Entry 7S3M (X-ray diffraction, 2.40 A resolution); this record covers chains H and L of the 3 polymer chains in the assembly.

# Chain H
Protein: Fab22 Heavy Chain
From: Mus musculus
Amino-acid sequence (223 residues; row label = number of the first residue in the row):
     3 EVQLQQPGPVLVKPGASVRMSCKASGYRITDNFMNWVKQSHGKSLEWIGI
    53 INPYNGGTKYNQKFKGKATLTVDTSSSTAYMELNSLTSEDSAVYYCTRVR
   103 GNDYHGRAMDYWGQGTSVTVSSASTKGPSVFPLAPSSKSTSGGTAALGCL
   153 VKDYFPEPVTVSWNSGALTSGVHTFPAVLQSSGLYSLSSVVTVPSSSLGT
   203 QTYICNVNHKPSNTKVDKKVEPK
Unresolved in the structure: 140-143
Disulfide bonds: Cys-24/Cys-98, Cys-151/Cys-207

# Chain L
Protein: Fab22 Light Chain
From: Mus musculus
Amino-acid sequence (218 residues; numbered 3 to 221; 1 number in that range is skipped by the numbering (no residue carries it; nothing is unmodelled there); the number before each row is that of its first residue):
     3 DVVLTQTPLSLPVNIGDQASISCKSTKSLL
    34 NRDGFTFLDWYLQKPGQSPQLLIYLVSNRFSGVPDRFSGSGSGTDFTLKI
    84 SRVEAEDLGVYYCFQSNYLFTFGSGTKLEIKRTVAAPSVFIFPPSDEQLK
   134 SGTASVVCLLNNFYPREAKVQWKVDNALQSGNSQESVTEQDSKDSTYSLS
   184 STLTLSKADYEKHKVYACEVTHQGLSSPVTKSFNRGEC
Unresolved in the structure: 221
Disulfide bonds: Cys-25/Cys-96, Cys-141/Cys-201

# Chain H / chain L interface
Pairs across the interface (75; chain H residue first):
  Asn-37(H) with Phe-103(L)
  Gln-41(H) with Gln-46(L), hydrogen bond; Tyr-95(L)
  Lys-45(H) with Tyr-95(L)
  Ser-46(H) with Tyr-95(L); Ser-107(L), hydrogen bond (side chain-backbone)
  Leu-47(H) with Pro-52(L), hydrophobic; Tyr-95(L), hydrophobic; Phe-105(L)
  Glu-48(H) with Phe-105(L)
  Trp-49(H) with Phe-103(L); Phe-105(L)
  Ile-52(H) with Phe-103(L), hydrophobic
  Gln-64(H) with Leu-102(L)
  Tyr-97(H) with Gln-46(L), hydrogen bond; Gln-50(L); Ser-51(L); Pro-52(L)
  Arg-102(H) with Tyr-57(L), hydrogen bond
  Asn-104(H) with Phe-40(L)
  Asp-105(H) with Asp-36(L); Phe-38(L); Phe-40(L)
  Tyr-106(H) with Phe-38(L)
  His-107(H) with Tyr-57(L)
  Gly-108(H) with Leu-58(L)
  Arg-109(H) with Phe-40(L); Ser-99(L), hydrogen bond (side chain-backbone)
  Ala-110(H) with Asp-42(L); Tyr-44(L); Leu-54(L), hydrophobic; Tyr-57(L), hydrophobic
  Met-111(H) with Tyr-44(L), hydrogen bond (backbone-side chain); Leu-54(L); Phe-97(L), hydrophobic; Phe-105(L), hydrophobic
  Asp-112(H) with Leu-54(L); Phe-63(L)
  Trp-114(H) with Tyr-44(L); Ser-51(L); Pro-52(L)
  Gly-115(H) with Ser-51(L), hydrogen bond (backbone-side chain)
  Gln-116(H) with Ser-51(L)
  Phe-133(H) with Ser-128(L); Glu-130(L); Gln-131(L)
  Pro-134(H) with Ser-128(L); Glu-130(L)
  Leu-135(H) with Phe-125(L), hydrophobic; Val-140(L), hydrophobic
  Ala-136(H) with Phe-125(L)
  Ala-148(H) with Phe-123(L), hydrophobic; Phe-125(L)
  Leu-152(H) with Ser-138(L)
  Lys-154(H) with Gln-131(L); Ser-138(L)
  His-175(H) with Asn-144(L), hydrogen bond; Asn-145(L); Ser-181(L), hydrogen bond
  Phe-177(H) with Leu-142(L), hydrophobic; Ser-169(L); Thr-171(L); Ser-181(L); Leu-182(L); Ser-183(L)
  Pro-178(H) with Ser-169(L), hydrogen bond (backbone-side chain); Val-170(L)
  Val-180(H) with Gln-167(L); Ser-169(L)
  Leu-181(H) with Gln-167(L), hydrogen bond (backbone-side chain)
  Gln-182(H) with Gln-167(L)
  Ser-190(H) with Ser-183(L)
  Val-192(H) with Leu-142(L), hydrophobic
  Thr-194(H) with Asn-144(L), hydrogen bond
  Lys-220(H) with Glu-130(L), salt bridge
Other interface residues (no listed pair), chain H (47 interface residues in all): Val-39, Tyr-62, Tyr-113, Pro-137, Thr-146, Leu-149, Thr-176
Other interface residues (no listed pair), chain L (42 interface residues in all): Asn-34, Asn-100, Gly-106, Ser-134, Glu-168

# In short
47 residues of chain H and 42 residues of chain L are in contact; the contacts include 12 hydrogen bonds and 1
salt bridge. Among the polar pairs are Lys-220(H)/Glu-130(L), Gln-41(H)/Gln-46(L) and Ser-46(H)/Ser-107(L).
Here chain H is Fab22 Heavy Chain and chain L is Fab22 Light Chain, both from Mus musculus. Entry 7S3M
(MERS-CoV S stem helix peptide bound to Fab22) was determined by X-ray diffraction (same publication as 7S3N).
